PDB entry 4DUZ | X-ray diffraction, 3.65 A resolution | chains A and N of the 21 polymer chains in the assembly

# Chain A
Molecule: 16S rRNA
Source organism: Thermus thermophilus
Sequence (1522 nucleotides; numbered 0 to 1544 plus 19 insertion-coded residues; 42 numbers in that range are skipped by the numbering (no residue carries them; nothing is unmodelled there); the number before each row is that of its first residue; a row labelled like 190A-190L holds insertion residues (190A, then the next letters in order); numbering starts at 0):
     0 UUUGUUGGAG AGUCUGAUCC UGGCUCAGGG UGAACGCUGG CGGCGUGCCU AAGACAUGCA
    60 AGUCGUGCGG G
    73 CCGCGGGGUU UU
    88 ACUCCG
    95 UGGUC
   101 AGCGGCGGAC GGGUGAGUAA CGCGUGGGU
  129A G
   130 ACCUACCCGG AAGAGGGGGA CAACCCGGGG AAACUCGGGC UAAUCCCCCA UGUGGACCCG
   190 C
190A-190L CCCUUGGGGUGU
   191 GUCCAAAGGG CUUU
   216 GCCCGCUUCC GGAUGGGCCC GCGUCCCAUC AGCUAGUUGG UGGGGUAAUG GCCCACCAAG
   276 GCGACGACGG GUAGCCGGUC UGAGAGGAUG GCCGGCCACA GGGGCACUGA GACACGGGCC
   336 CCACUCCUAC GGGAGGCAGC AGUUAGGAAU CUUCCGCAAU GGGCGCAAGC CUGACGGAGC
   396 GACGCCGCUU GGAGGAAGAA GCCCUUCGGG GUGUAAACUC CUGAA
   442 CCCGGGACGA AACCCCCGAC GA
   474 GGGGACUGAC GGUACCGGG
   494 GUAAUAGCGC CGGCCAACUC CGUGCCAGCA GCCGCGGUAA UACGGAGGGC GCGAGCGUUA
   554 CCCGGAUUCA CUGGGCGUAA AGGGCGUGUA GGCGGCCUGG GGCGUCCCAU GUGAAAGACC
   614 ACGGCUCAAC CGUGGGGGAG CGUGGGAUAC GCUCAGGCUA GACGGUGGGA GAGGGUGGUG
   674 GAAUUCCCGG AGUAGCGGUG AAAUGCGCAG AUACCGGGAG GAACGCCGAU GGCGAAGGCA
   734 GCCACCUGGU CCACCCGUGA CGCUGAGGCG CGAAAGCGUG GGGAGCAAAC CGGAUUAGAU
   794 ACCCGGGUAG UCCACGCCCU AAACGAUGCG CGCUAGGUCU CUGGGUCU
   848 CCUGGGGGCC GAAGCUAACG CGUUAAGCGC GCCGCCUGGG GAGUACGGCC GCAAGGCUGA
   908 AACUCAAAGG AAUUGACGGG GGCCCGCACA AGCGGUGGAG CAUGUGGUUU AAUUCGAAGX
   968 AACGCGAAGA ACCUUACCAG GCCUUGACAU GCUAGG
 1003A G
  1004 AACCCGGGUG AAAGCCUGGG GUGCCCC
1030A-1030D GCGA
  1031 GGGGAGCCCU AGCACAGGUG CUGCAUGGCC GUCGUCAGCU CGUGCCGUGA GGUGUUGGGU
  1091 UAAGUCCCGC AACGAGCGCA ACCCCCGCCG UUAGUUGCCA GCGGUUCGGC CGGGCACUCU
  1151 AACGGGACUG CCCGCGAAA
  1171 GCGGGAGGAA GGAGGGGACG ACGUCUGGUC AGCAUGGCCC UUACGGCCUG GGCGACACAC
  1231 GUGCUACAAU GCCCACUACA AAGCGAUGCC ACCCGGCAAC GGGGAGCUAA UCGCAAAAAG
  1291 GUGGGCCCAG UUCGGAUUGG GGUCUGCAAC CCGACCCCAU GAAGCCGGAA UCGCUAGUAA
  1351 UCGCGGAUCA G
 1361A C
  1362 CAUGCCGCGG UGAAUACGUU CCCGGGCCUU GUACACACXG CCXGUXACGC CAUGGGAGCG
  1422 GGCUCUACCC GAAGUCGCCG GG
  1446 AGCCUACGGG
  1459 CAGGCGCCGA GGGUAGGGCC CGUGACUGGG GCGAAGUCGU AACAAGGUAG CUGUACCGGA
  1519 AGGUGCGGCU GGAUCCACUC CUUUCU
Not modelled in the structure: 0-4, 1534-1538
Differences from the reference sequence: engineered mutation C13 (U659 in M26923.1); conflict C1534 (A2157 in M26923.1), A1535 (C2158 in M26923.1)
Modified residues: PSU (pseudouridine-5'-monophosphate) at position 516, 7MG (7N-methyl-8-hydroguanosine-5'-monophosphate) at position 527, M2G (N2-dimethylguanosine-5'-monophosphate) at position 966, 5MC (5-methylcytidine-5'-monophosphate) at position 967, 2MG (2N-methylguanosine-5'-monophosphate) at position 1207, 5MC (5-methylcytidine-5'-monophosphate) at position 1400, 4OC (4n,o2'-methylcytidine-5'-monophosphate) at position 1402, 5MC (5-methylcytidine-5'-monophosphate) at position 1404, 5MC (5-methylcytidine-5'-monophosphate) at position 1407, UR3 (3-methyluridine-5'-monophoshate) at position 1498, MA6 (6N-dimethyladenosine-5'-monophoshate) at position 1518, MA6 (6N-dimethyladenosine-5'-monophoshate) at position 1519, PSU (pseudouridine-5'-monophosphate) at position 1540, PSU (pseudouridine-5'-monophosphate) at position 1541
Bound ions: Mg2+ site 1 near U5 (its only coordinating residue here); Mg2+ site 2 near G6 (its only coordinating residue here); Mg2+ site 3 near U14 (its only coordinating residue here); Mg2+ site 4 near G21 (its only coordinating residue here); Mg2+ site 5 near G22 (its only coordinating residue here); Mg2+ site 6 near C48 (its only coordinating residue here); Mg2+ site 7: C48, U49, G115; Mg2+ site 8 near A53 (its only coordinating residue here); Mg2+ site 9: A59, U387; Mg2+ site 10: G107, G324; Mg2+ site 11 near A109 (its only coordinating residue here); Mg2+ site 12 near G112 (its only coordinating residue here); 103 more Mg2+ sites not listed
Residues lining bound ligands: streptomycin (SRY): U12, U14, C526, 7MG_527, C912, A913, A914, A915, C1490, G1491

# Chain N
Protein: ribosomal protein S14
Source organism: Thermus thermophilus
UniProt: Q5SHQ1 (RS14Z_THET8); residue numbers follow UniProt; this construct covers 1-61
Amino-acid sequence (61 residues; each row starts with the number of its first residue):
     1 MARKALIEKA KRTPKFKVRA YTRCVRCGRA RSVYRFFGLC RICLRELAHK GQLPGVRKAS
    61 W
Not modelled in the structure: 1
Bound ions: Zn2+: Cys-24, Cys-27, Cys-40, Cys-43

# Chain A / chain N interface
Contacting residue pairs (65; chain A residue first):
  G973(A) with Arg-29(N), hydrogen bond to the sugar; Arg-41(N), hydrogen bond to the phosphate
  A974(A) with Arg-29(N), salt bridge to the phosphate; Arg-31(N), hydrogen bond to the base; Ser-32(N), phosphate contact; Arg-41(N), salt bridge to the phosphate
  A975(A) with Arg-31(N), phosphate contact; Ser-32(N), hydrogen bond to the sugar
  G976(A) with Arg-31(N), phosphate contact; Ser-32(N), phosphate contact
  C979(A) with Val-18(N), base contact; Arg-19(N), hydrogen bond to the base
  C980(A) with Arg-19(N), hydrogen bond to the sugar; Tyr-21(N), hydrogen bond to the phosphate
  U981(A) with Leu-6(N), phosphate contact; Glu-8(N), phosphate contact; Tyr-21(N), hydrogen bond to the phosphate
  U982(A) with Arg-23(N), salt bridge to the phosphate; Arg-31(N), salt bridge to the phosphate
  A983(A) with Arg-3(N), salt bridge to the phosphate; Leu-6(N), phosphate contact
  C995(A) with Lys-4(N), hydrogen bond to the base
  A1015(A) with Lys-15(N), hydrogen bond to the sugar
  G1047(A) with Lys-4(N), salt bridge to the phosphate
  G1048(A) with Arg-3(N), phosphate contact; Lys-4(N), hydrogen bond to the phosphate
  U1049(A) with Ala-2(N), base contact; Arg-3(N), sugar contact
  G1050(A) with Arg-3(N), salt bridge to the phosphate
  C1059(A) with Arg-45(N), hydrogen bond to the phosphate
  C1060(A) with Arg-45(N), salt bridge to the phosphate
  C1114(A) with Ser-60(N), hydrogen bond to the base; Trp-61(N), base contact
  C1115(A) with Ser-60(N), sugar contact; Trp-61(N), sugar contact
  G1186(A) with Trp-61(N), base contact
  G1187(A) with Ser-60(N), hydrogen bond to the base; Trp-61(N), hydrogen bond to the sugar
  A1188(A) with Lys-58(N), hydrogen bond to the phosphate
  C1189(A) with Lys-58(N), salt bridge to the phosphate
  G1202(A) with Cys-27(N), hydrogen bond to the sugar; Arg-29(N), hydrogen bond to the sugar; Ile-42(N), base contact; Glu-46(N), hydrogen bond to the base
  C1203(A) with Ala-2(N), phosphate contact
  G1216(A) with Arg-3(N), salt bridge to the phosphate; Ala-5(N), phosphate contact
  C1217(A) with Ala-5(N), phosphate contact; Glu-8(N), phosphate contact
  U1219(A) with Lys-15(N), salt bridge to the phosphate; Arg-19(N), salt bridge to the phosphate
  G1316(A) with Val-18(N), phosphate contact
  C1317(A) with Phe-16(N), stacking on the base; Lys-17(N), hydrogen bond to the phosphate; Val-18(N), phosphate contact
  A1357(A) with Tyr-34(N), sugar contact
  U1358(A) with Thr-22(N), phosphate contact; Val-33(N), sugar contact; Arg-35(N), hydrogen bond to the phosphate; Phe-36(N), phosphate contact
  C1359(A) with Thr-22(N), hydrogen bond to the phosphate; Arg-35(N), salt bridge to the phosphate
  A1360(A) with Arg-35(N), salt bridge to the phosphate
  G1368(A) with Trp-61(N), phosphate contact
  C1369(A) with Trp-61(N), hydrogen bond to the phosphate
Interface residues without a listed pair, chain A (41 interface residues in all): A994, A1016, C1113, G1215, C1218
Interface residues without a listed pair, chain N (32 interface residues in all): Ala-30, Cys-43, Arg-57

# Overview
The interface between chain A and chain N involves 41 residues on one side and 32 on the other; the contacts
include 23 hydrogen bonds, 14 salt bridges and 1 aromatic stacking contact. Among the polar pairs are
A974(A)/Arg-31(N), C979(A)/Arg-19(N) and C995(A)/Lys-4(N).
Chain A is 16S rRNA and chain N is ribosomal protein S14, both from Thermus thermophilus; the structure,
Crystal structure of the Thermus thermophilus 30S ribosomal subunit with a 16S rRNA mutation, U13C, bound ...,
was determined by X-ray diffraction.
